8V3X - chains i and N of the 42 polymer chains in the assembly; structure by electron microscopy, 2.20 A resolution.

Chain i (and N):
Protein: Tube (CD1364)
Organism: Clostridioides difficile
Notes: chain N of this document is another copy of the same molecule, construct and numbering; everything in this record applies to it too
UniProtKB: A0A031WFC4 (A0A031WFC4_CLODI); numbering as in UniProt (aligned over 1-142)
Sequence (142 residues; each row starts with the number of its first residue):
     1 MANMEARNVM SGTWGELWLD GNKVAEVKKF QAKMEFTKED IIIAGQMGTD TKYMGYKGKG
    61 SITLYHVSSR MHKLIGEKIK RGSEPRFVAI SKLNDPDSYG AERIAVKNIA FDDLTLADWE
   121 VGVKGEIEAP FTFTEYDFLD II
Not modelled in the structure: 1-2

How chain i and chain N interact:
Residue-residue contacts (9):
  Arg81(i) - Trp14(N)
  Arg81(i) - Pro96(N)
  Gly82(i) - Trp14(N)
  Gly82(i) - Asp97(N)
  Ser83(i) - Asp97(N)
  Glu84(i) - Arg7(N)  hydrogen bond (backbone-side chain)
  Glu84(i) - Asp97(N)  hydrogen bond (backbone-side chain)
  Arg86(i) - Glu5(N)  salt bridge
  Arg86(i) - Arg7(N)
Interface residues without a listed pair, chain i (7 interface residues in all): Pro85, Asn108

Summary:
7 residues of chain i and 5 residues of chain N are in contact, with 2 hydrogen bonds and 1 salt bridge. Polar
contacts include Arg86(i)-Glu5(N), Glu84(i)-Arg7(N) and Glu84(i)-Asp97(N).
Chain i and chain N are both Tube (CD1364) (Clostridioides difficile); the structure, CryoEM Structure of
Diffocin - precontracted - Trunk, was determined by electron microscopy (same publication as 8V3T, 8V3W, 8V3Z,
8V40, 8V41 and 8V43).
